Entry 2Q7I (X-ray diffraction, 1.87 A resolution); this record covers chains A and B.

# Chain A
Molecule: Androgen receptor
From: Homo sapiens
UniProtKB: P10275 (ANDR_HUMAN); residues 663-919 here = UniProt positions 663-919
Sequence (257 residues; each row starts with the number of its first residue):
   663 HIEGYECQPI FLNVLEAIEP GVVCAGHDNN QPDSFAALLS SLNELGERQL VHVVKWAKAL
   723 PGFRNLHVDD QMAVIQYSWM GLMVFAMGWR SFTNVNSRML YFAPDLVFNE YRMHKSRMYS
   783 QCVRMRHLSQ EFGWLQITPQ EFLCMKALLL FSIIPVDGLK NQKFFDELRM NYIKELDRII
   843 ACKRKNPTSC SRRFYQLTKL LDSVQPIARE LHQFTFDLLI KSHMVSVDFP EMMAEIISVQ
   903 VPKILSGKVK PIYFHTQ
Disordered / not traced: 663-670, 843-850
Small-molecule neighbours: testosterone (TES): L701, L704, N705, L707, G708, Q711, W741, M742, M745, V746, M749, R752, F764, M780, L873, F876, T877, L880, F891, M895
Curated features (UniProtKB/Swiss-Prot):
  - natural variant: V685 (V685I: In AIS), L701 (L701M: In AIS), S703 (S703A: In AIS), V716 (V716M: In prostate cancer), R752 (W752R: In AIS; this construct carries the variant), F813 (L813F: In AIS; this construct carries the variant), I842 (I842S: In PAIS), R855 (R855K: In PAIS), L881 (L881Q: In prostate cancer), V887 (M887V: In AIS; this construct carries the variant), I899 (I899T: In AIS)
From the paper describing this entry:
  - mutagenesis - K720A, E897K: abolished signaling
  - binding site for testosterone: L704, N705, L707, Q711, W741, M742, M745, V746, M749, R752, F764, T877
  - conformationally variable residues: L712, M895
  - disease-associated variants - H874Y: increased signaling in response to T
  - mutagenesis - H874Y: unchanged binding to AR FXXLF peptide
  - mutagenesis - H874Y (3-4-fold): increased binding to T
  - contacts within the chain: M734-Q738 (hydrogen bond), M742-H874, Q902-K905 (hydrogen bond)

# Chain B
Molecule: Androgen receptor
From: Homo sapiens
UniProtKB: P10275 (ANDR_HUMAN); residues 20-30 here = UniProt positions 20-30
Sequence (11 residues; each row starts with the number of its first residue):
    20 RGAFQNLFQS V
Disordered / not traced: 20

# Interface between chain A and chain B
Pairs across the interface (21; chain A residue first):
  L712(A) - F23(B)  hydrophobic
  V716(A) - F23(B)  hydrophobic
  V716(A) - L26(B)  hydrophobic
  V716(A) - V30(B)
  K717(A) - V30(B)
  K720(A) - F27(B)  hydrogen bond (side chain-backbone)
  K720(A) - V30(B)
  V730(A) - F27(B)  hydrophobic
  Q733(A) - F27(B)
  M734(A) - F23(B)
  M734(A) - Q24(B)
  M734(A) - F27(B)  hydrophobic
  I737(A) - F23(B)  hydrophobic
  I737(A) - F27(B)  hydrophobic
  Q738(A) - F23(B)
  E893(A) - A22(B)
  M894(A) - L26(B)  hydrophobic
  E897(A) - G21(B)  hydrogen bond (side chain-backbone)
  E897(A) - A22(B)  hydrogen bond (side chain-backbone)
  E897(A) - F23(B)  hydrogen bond (side chain-backbone)
  I898(A) - F23(B)  hydrophobic
Interface residues without a listed pair, chain A (14 interface residues in all): V713
The authors on this interface:
  - interface residues, chain A: K720(A), E897(A)

# In short
Chain A and chain B form an interface of 14 and 7 residues respectively, with 4 hydrogen bonds. Among the
polar pairs are K720(A)-F27(B), E897(A)-G21(B) and E897(A)-A22(B). Ligands of chain A: testosterone. The paper
reports a binding site for testosterone at L704(A), N705(A) and L707(A) among others; K720A and E897K of chain
A abolish signaling.
Here chain A is Androgen receptor and chain B is Androgen receptor, both from Homo sapiens. Entry 2Q7I (The
Wild Type Androgen Receptor Ligand Binding Domain Bound with Testosterone and an AR 20-30 Peptide) was
determined by X-ray diffraction together with 2Q7J, 2Q7K and 2Q7L from the same study.
